Entry 5ERY (X-ray diffraction, 2.25 A resolution); this record covers chains D and C of the 4 polymer chains in the assembly.

== Chain D (and C) ==
Name: 2-succinyl-5-enolpyruvyl-6-hydroxy-3-cyclohexene-1-carboxylate synthase
Source organism: Mycobacterium tuberculosis (strain ATCC 25618 / H37Rv)
Notes: EC 2.2.1.9; chain C of this document is another copy of the same molecule, construct and numbering; everything in this record applies to it too
UniProtKB: P9WK11 (MEND_MYCTU); residues 1-554 here = UniProt positions 1-554
Amino-acid sequence (574 residues; row label = number of the first residue in the row; numbers below 1 keep their minus sign (Met-19 is residue -19)):
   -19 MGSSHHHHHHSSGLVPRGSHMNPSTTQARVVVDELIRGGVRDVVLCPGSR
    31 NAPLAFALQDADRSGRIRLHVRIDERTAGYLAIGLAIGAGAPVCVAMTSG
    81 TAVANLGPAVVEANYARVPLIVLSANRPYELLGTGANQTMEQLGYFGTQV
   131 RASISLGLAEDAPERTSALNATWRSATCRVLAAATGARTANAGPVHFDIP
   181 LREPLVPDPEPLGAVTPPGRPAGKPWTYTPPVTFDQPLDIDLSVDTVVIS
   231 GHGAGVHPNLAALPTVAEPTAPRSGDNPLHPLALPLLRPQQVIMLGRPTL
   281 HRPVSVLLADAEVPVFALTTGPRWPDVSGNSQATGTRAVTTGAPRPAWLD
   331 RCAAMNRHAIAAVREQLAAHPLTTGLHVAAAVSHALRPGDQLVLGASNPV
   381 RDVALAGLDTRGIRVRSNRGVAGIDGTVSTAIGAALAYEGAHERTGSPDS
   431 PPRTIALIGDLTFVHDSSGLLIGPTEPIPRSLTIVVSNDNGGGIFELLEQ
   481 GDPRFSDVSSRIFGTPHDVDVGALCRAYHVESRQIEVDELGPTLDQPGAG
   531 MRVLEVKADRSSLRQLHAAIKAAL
Unresolved in the structure: -19 to 2, 105-125, 181-195, 472-489 (chain C: -19 to 2, 113-125, 140-145, 182-195, 426-428, 470-495, 538-554)
Differences from the reference sequence: initiating methionine (-19); expression tag (-18 to 0)

== How chain D and chain C interact ==
Contacting residue pairs (8; chain D residue first):
  Ser135(D) with Leu111(C); Leu112(C), hydrogen bond (backbone-backbone)
  Gly137(D) with Pro108(C)
  Leu138(D) with Pro108(C), hydrogen bond (backbone-backbone); Tyr109(C)
  Glu140(D) with Tyr109(C)
  Thr152(D) with Leu111(C)
  Ala156(D) with Leu111(C), hydrophobic
Other interface residues (no listed pair), chain D (8 interface residues in all): Ile134, Ala139
Other interface residues (no listed pair), chain C (5 interface residues in all): Glu110

== Summary ==
Chain D and chain C form an interface of 8 and 5 residues respectively, with 2 hydrogen bonds. Main-chain
hydrogen bonds include Ser135(D)-Leu112(C) and Leu138(D)-Pro108(C).
Chain D and chain C are both 2-succinyl-5-enolpyruvyl-6-hydroxy-3-cyclohexene-1-carboxylate synthase
(Mycobacterium tuberculosis (strain ATCC 25618 / H37Rv)); the structure, Crystal Structure of APO MenD from M.
tuberculosis - P212121, was determined by X-ray diffraction together with 5ERX, 5ESD, 5ESO, 5ESS and 5ESU from
the same study.
